PDB entry 7Z88 | electron microscopy, 3.33 A resolution | chains A and D of the 5 polymer chains in the assembly

Chain A:
Protein: DNA-dependent protein kinase catalytic subunit
Source organism: Homo sapiens
Notes: EC 2.7.11.1
Reference sequence: P78527 (PRKDC_HUMAN); residue numbers follow UniProt; this construct covers 1-4128
Amino-acid sequence (4128 residues; each row starts with the number of its first residue):
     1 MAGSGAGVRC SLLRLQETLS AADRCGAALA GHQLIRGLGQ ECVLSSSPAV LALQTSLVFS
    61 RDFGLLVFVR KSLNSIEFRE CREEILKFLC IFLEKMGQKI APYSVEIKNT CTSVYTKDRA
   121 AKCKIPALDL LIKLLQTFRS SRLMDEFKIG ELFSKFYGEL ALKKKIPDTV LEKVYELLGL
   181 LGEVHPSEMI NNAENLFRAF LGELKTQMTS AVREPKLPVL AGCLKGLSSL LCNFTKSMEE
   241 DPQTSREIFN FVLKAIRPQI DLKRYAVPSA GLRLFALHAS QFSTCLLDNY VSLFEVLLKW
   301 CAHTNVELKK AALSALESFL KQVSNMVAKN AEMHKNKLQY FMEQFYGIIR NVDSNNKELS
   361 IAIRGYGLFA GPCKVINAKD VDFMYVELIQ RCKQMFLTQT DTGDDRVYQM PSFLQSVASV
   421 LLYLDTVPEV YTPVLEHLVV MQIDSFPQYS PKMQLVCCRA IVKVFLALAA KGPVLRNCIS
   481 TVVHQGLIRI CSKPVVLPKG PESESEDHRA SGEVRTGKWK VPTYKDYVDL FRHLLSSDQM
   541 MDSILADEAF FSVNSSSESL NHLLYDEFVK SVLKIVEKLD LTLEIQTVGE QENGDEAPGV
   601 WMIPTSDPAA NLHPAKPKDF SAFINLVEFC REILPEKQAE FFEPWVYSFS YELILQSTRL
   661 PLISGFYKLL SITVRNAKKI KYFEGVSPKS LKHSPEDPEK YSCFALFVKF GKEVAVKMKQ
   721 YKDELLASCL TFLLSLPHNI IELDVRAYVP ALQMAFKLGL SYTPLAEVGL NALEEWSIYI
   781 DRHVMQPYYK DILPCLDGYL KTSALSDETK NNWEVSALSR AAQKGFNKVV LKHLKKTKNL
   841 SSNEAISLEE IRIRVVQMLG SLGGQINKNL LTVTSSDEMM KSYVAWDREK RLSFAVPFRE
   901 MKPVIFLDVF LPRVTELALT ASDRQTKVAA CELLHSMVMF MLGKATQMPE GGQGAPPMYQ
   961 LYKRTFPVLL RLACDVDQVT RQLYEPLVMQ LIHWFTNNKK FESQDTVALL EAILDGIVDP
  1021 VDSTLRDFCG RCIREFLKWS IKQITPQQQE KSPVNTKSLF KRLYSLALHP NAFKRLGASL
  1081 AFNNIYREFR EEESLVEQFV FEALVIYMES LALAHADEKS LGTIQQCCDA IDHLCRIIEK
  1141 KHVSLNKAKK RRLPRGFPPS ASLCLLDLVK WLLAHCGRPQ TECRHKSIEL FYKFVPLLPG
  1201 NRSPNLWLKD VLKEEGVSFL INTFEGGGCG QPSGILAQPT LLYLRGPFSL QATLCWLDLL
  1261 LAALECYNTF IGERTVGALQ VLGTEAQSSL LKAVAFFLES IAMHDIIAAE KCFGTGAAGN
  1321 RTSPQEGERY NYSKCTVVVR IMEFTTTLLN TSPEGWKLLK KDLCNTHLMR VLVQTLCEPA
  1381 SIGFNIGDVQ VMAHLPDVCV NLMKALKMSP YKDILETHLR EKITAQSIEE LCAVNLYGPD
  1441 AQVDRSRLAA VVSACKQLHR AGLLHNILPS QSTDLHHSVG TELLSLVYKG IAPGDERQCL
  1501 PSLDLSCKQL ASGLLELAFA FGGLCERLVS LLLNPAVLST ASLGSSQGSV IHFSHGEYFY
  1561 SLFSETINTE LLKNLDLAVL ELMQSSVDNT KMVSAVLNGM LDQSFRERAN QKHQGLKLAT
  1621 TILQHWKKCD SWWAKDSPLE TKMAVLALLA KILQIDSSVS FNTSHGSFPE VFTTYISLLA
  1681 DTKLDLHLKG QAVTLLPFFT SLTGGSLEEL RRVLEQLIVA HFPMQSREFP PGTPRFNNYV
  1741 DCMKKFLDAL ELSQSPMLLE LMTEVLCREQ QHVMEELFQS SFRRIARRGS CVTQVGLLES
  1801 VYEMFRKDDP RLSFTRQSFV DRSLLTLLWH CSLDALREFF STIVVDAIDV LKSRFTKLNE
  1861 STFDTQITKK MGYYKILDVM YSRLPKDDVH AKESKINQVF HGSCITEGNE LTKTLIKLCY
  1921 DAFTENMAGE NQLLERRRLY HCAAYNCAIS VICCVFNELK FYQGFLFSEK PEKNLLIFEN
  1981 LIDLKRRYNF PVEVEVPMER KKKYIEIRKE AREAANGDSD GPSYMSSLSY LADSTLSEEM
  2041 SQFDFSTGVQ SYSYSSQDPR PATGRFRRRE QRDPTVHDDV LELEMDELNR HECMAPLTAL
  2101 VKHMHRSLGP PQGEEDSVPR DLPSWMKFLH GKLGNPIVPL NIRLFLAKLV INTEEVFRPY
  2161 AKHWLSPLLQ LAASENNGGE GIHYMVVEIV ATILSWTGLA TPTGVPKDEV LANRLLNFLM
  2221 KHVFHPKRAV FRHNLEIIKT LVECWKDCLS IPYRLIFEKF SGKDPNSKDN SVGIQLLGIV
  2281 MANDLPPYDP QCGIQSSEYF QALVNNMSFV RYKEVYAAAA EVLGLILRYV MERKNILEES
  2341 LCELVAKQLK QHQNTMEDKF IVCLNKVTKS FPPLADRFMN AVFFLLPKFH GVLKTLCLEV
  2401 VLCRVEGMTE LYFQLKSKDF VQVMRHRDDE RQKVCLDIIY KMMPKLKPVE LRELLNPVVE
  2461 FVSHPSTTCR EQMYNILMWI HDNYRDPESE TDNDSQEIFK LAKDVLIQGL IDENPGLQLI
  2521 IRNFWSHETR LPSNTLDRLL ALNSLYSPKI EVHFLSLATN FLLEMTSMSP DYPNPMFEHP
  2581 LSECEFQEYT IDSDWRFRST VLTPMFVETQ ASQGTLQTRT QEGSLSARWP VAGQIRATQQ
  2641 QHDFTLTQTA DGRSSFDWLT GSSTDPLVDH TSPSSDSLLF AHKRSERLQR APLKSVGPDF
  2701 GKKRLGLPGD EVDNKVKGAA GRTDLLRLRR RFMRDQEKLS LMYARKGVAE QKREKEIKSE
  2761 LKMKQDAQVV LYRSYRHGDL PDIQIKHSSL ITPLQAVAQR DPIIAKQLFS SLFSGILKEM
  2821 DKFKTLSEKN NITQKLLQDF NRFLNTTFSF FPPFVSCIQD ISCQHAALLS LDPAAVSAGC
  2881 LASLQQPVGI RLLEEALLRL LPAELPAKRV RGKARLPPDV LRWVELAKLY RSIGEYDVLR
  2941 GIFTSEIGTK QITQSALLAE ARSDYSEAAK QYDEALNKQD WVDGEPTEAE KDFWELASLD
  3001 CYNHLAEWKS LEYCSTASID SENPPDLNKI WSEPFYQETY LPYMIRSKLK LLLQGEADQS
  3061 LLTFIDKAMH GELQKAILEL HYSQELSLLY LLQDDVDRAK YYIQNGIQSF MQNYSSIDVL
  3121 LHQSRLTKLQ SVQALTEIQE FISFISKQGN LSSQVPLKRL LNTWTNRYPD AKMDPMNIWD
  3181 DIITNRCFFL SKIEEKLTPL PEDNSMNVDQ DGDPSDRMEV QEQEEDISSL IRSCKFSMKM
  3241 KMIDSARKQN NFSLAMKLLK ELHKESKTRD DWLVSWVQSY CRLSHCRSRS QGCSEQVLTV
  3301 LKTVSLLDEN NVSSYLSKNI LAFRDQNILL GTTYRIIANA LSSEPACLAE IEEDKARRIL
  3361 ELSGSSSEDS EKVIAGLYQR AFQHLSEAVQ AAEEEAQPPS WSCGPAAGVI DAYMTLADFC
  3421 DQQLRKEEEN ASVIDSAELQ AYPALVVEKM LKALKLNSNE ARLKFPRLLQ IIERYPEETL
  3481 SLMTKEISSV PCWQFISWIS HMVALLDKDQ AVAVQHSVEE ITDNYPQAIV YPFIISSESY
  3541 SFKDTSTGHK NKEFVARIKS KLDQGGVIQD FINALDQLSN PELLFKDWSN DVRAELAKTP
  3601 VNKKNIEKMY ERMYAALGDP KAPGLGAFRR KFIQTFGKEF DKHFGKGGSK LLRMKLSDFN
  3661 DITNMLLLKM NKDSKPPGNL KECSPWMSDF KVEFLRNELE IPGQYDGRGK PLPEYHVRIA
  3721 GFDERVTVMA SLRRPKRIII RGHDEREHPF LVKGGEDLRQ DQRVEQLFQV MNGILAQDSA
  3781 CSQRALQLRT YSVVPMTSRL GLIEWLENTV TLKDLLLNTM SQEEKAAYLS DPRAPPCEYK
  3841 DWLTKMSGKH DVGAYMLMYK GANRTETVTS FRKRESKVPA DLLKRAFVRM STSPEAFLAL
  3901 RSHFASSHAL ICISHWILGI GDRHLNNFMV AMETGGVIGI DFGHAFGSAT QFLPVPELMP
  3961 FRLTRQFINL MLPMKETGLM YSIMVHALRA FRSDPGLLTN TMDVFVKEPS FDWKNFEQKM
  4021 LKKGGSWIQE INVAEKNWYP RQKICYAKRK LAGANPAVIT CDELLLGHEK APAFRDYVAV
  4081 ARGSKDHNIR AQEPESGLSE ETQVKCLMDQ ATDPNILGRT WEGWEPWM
Not modelled in the structure: 1-6, 495-517, 547-558, 588-601, 686-699, 802-813, 838-843, 948-955, 1231-1240, 1304-1322, 1495-1500, 1542-1551, 1995-2033, 2049-2081, 2109-2119, 2581-2783, 2900-2916, 3199-3225, 3363-3368, 3392-3405, 3430-3439, 4010-4038
Ligand contacts: Nedisertib (1IX; (S)-[2-chloranyl-4-fluoranyl-5-(7-morpholin-4-ylquinazolin-4-yl)phenyl]-(6-methoxypyridazin-3-yl)methanol): Met3729, Ala3730, Ser3731, Pro3735, Leu3751, Lys3753, Tyr3791, Ile3803, Glu3804, Trp3805, Leu3806, Thr3809, Asn3926, Met3929, Ile3940, Asp3941
Curated features (UniProtKB/Swiss-Prot):
  - region: Leu1503 to Leu1538 (Interaction with C1D), Glu2737 to Gln2765 (May split the end of the DNA molecule, with the two strands separating around the region), Val3728 to Arg3734 (G-loop), Gly3919 to Asn3927 (Catalytic loop), Gly3939 to Thr3964 (Activation loop)
  - site: Asp2020, Gly2021 (Cleavage)
  - modified residue: Lys117 (N6-acetyllysine), Ser511 (Phosphoserine), Ser687 (Phosphoserine), Lys828 (N6-acetyllysine), Ser841 (Phosphoserine), Ser893 (Phosphoserine), Ser1065 (Phosphoserine), Lys1209 (N6-acetyllysine), Lys1970 (N6-acetyllysine), Ser2056 (Phosphoserine), Lys2259 (N6-acetyllysine), Thr2535 (Phosphothreonine), Thr2609 (Phosphothreonine), Ser2612 (Phosphoserine), Thr2638 (Phosphothreonine), Thr2647 (Phosphothreonine), Ser2789 (Phosphoserine), Ser3205 (Phosphoserine), Lys3241 (N6-acetyllysine), Lys3260 (N6-acetyllysine) and 6 more in UniProt
  - natural variant: Lys263 (K263N: In a lung adenocarcinoma sample), Gly500 (G500S: In a metastatic melanoma sample), Arg1136 (R1136H: In a colorectal adenocarcinoma sample), Arg1447 (R1447M: In a lung squamous cell carcinoma sample), Ala1680 (A1680V: In a metastatic melanoma sample), Ser2810 (S2810N: In a metastatic melanoma sample), Gly2941 (G2941A: In a lung neuroendocrine carcinoma sample), Leu3062 (L3062R: In IMD26), Ala3574 (A3574V: In IMD26)
  - mutagenesis: Leu1510 (L1510P: Loss of interaction with C1D), Glu1516 to Leu1517 (Loss of interaction with C1D), Thr2609 (T2609A: Leads to radiation sensitivity and impaired DSB joining. Gives rise to reduced phosphorylation; when associated with A-2612), Ser2612 (S2612A: Reduced phosphorylation; when associated with A-2609), Thr2638 (T2638A: Alleviates phosphorylation, leaves a fully active enzyme with compromised cellular resistance to ionizing radiation without affecting DNA end joining; when associated with A-2647), Thr2647 (T2647A: Alleviates phosphorylation, leaves a fully active enzyme with compromised cellular resistance to ionizing radiation without affecting DNA end joining; when associated with A-2638)
From the paper describing this entry:
  - conformationally variable residues (order/disorder transition): Pro4009 to Tyr4039
  - binding site for Nedisertib: Met3729 to Pro3735, Ile3940 to Leu3963
  - catalytic residues: Ser3731, Asp3922, His3924 (proposed by the authors, not directly observed)

Chain D:
Molecule: 26-nt DNA strand
Sequence (26 nucleotides; numbered 1 to 26; the number before each row is that of its first residue):
     1 CCCGCTGCCG ATTCCGCTGG AACATT

How chain A and chain D interact:
Pairs across the interface (13; chain A residue first):
  Ala120(A) - DT13(D)  phosphate contact
  Ala121(A) - DT13(D)  hydrogen bond to the phosphate
  Pro167(A) - DA11(D)  phosphate contact
  Pro167(A) - DT12(D)  phosphate contact
  Pro167(A) - DT13(D)  phosphate contact
  Thr169(A) - DA11(D)  hydrogen bond to the phosphate
  Thr169(A) - DT12(D)  hydrogen bond to the phosphate
  Pro218(A) - DA11(D)  phosphate contact
  Arg264(A) - DG10(D)  sugar contact
  Lys357(A) - DC1(D)  salt bridge to the phosphate
  Arg820(A) - DC3(D)  hydrogen bond to the phosphate
  Arg820(A) - DG4(D)  salt bridge to the phosphate
  Arg2311(A) - DC8(D)  salt bridge to the phosphate
Interface residues without a listed pair, chain A (12 interface residues in all): Arg119, Lys824, Lys2313
Interface residues without a listed pair, chain D (10 interface residues in all): DC5, DG7

Summary:
12 residues of chain A face 10 of chain D across their interface, with 4 hydrogen bonds and 3 salt bridges.
Polar pairs include Ala121(A)-DT13(D), Thr169(A)-DA11(D) and Thr169(A)-DT12(D). Chain A binds Nedisertib. From
the paper: catalytic residues Ser3731(A), Asp3922(A) and His3924(A); a binding site for Nedisertib at
Met3729(A) and Ile3940(A).
Here chain A is DNA-dependent protein kinase catalytic subunit (Homo sapiens) and chain D is a 26-nt DNA
strand. Entry 7Z88 (DNA-PK in the intermediate state) was determined by electron microscopy together with 7Z87
from the same study.
